Entry 3S1M (X-ray diffraction, 3.13 A resolution); this record covers chains A and I of the 12 polymer chains in the assembly.

Chain A:
Protein: DNA-directed RNA polymerase II subunit RPB1
Organism: Saccharomyces cerevisiae
Notes: EC 2.7.7.6
UniProt: P04050 (RPB1_YEAST); residue numbers follow UniProt; this construct covers 1-1733
Chain sequence (1733 residues; numbered 1 to 1733; the number before each row is that of its first residue):
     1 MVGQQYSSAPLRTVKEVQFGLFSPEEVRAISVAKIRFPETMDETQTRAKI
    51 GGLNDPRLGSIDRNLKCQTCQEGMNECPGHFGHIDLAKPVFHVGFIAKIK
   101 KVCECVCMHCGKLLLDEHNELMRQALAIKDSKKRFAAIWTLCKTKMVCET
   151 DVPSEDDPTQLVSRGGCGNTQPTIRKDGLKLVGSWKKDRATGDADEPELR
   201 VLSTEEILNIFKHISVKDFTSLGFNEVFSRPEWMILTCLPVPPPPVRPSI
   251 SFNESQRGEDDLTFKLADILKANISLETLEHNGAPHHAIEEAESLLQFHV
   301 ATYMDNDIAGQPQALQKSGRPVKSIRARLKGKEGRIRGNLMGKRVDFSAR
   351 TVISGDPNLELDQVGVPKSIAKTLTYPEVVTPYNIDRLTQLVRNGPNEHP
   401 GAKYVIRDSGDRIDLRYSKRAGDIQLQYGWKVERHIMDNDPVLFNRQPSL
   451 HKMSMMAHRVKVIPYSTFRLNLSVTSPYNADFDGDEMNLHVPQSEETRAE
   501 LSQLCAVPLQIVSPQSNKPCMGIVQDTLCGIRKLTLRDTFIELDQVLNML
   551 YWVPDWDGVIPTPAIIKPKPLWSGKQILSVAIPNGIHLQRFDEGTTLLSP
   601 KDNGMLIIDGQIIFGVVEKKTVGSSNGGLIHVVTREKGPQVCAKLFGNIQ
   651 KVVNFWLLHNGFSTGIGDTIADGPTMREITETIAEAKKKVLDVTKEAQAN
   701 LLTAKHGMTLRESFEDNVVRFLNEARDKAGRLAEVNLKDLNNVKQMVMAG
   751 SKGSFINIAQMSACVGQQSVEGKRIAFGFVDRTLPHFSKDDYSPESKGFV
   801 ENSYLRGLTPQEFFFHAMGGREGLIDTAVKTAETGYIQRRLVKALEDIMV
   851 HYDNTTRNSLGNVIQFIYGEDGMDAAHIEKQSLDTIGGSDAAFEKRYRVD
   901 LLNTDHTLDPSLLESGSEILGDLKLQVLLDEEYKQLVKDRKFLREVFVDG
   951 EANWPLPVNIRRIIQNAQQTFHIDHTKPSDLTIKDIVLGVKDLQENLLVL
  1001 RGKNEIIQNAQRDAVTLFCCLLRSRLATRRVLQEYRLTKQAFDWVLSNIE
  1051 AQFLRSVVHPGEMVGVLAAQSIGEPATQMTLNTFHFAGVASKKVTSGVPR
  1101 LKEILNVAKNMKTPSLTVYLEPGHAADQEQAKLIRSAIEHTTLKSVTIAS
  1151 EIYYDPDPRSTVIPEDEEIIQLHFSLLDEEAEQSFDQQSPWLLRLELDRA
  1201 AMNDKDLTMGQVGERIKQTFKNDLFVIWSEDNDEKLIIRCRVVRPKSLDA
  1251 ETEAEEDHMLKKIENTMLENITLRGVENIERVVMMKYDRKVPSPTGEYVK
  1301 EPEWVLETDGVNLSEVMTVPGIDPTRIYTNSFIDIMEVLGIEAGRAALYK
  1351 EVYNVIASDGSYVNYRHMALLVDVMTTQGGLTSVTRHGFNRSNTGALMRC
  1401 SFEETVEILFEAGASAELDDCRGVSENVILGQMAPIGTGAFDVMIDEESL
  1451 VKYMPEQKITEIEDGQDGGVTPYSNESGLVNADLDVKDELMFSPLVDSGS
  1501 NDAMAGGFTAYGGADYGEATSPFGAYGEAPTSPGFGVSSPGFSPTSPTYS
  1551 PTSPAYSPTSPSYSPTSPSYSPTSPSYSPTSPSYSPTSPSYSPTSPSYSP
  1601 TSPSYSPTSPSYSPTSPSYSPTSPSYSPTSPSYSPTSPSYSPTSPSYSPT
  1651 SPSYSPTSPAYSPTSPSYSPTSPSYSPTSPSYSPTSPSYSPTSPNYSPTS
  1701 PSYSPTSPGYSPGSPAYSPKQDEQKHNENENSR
Not modelled in the structure: 1-2, 155-160, 187-198, 1177-1186, 1244-1253, 1446-1733
Swiss-Prot annotation at these positions:
  - region: Pro-248 to Asp-260 (Lid loop), Asn-306 to Lys-323 (Rudder loop), Pro-810 to Glu-822 (Bridging helix)
  - binding site (Zn(2+)): Cys-67, Cys-70, Cys-77, His-80, Cys-107, Cys-110, Cys-148, Cys-167
  - binding site (Mg(2+)): Asp-481, Asp-483, Asp-485
  - modified residue: Thr-1471 (Phosphothreonine)
  - cross-link (Glycyl lysine isopeptide (Lys-Gly)): Lys-695 (interchain with G-Cter in ubiquitin), Lys-1246 (interchain with G-Cter in ubiquitin), Lys-1350 (interchain with G-Cter in ubiquitin)
  - natural variant: Ser-1653 to Pro-1659 (deletion: In strain: A364A)
  - mutagenesis: Lys-1246 (K1246R: Impairs ubiquitination during transcription stress)
Metal / ion sites: Zn2+ site 1: Cys-67, Cys-70, Cys-77, His-80; Zn2+ site 2: Cys-107, Cys-110, Cys-148, Cys-167; Mg2+: Asp-481, Asp-483, Asp-485 (shared with 1 residue of chain R)

Chain I:
Protein: DNA-directed RNA polymerase II subunit RPB9
Organism: Saccharomyces cerevisiae
UniProt: P27999 (RPB9_YEAST); residues 1-122 here = UniProt positions 1-122
Chain sequence (122 residues; row label = number of the first residue in the row):
     1 MTTFRFCRDCNNMLYPREDKENNRLLFECRTCSYVEEAGSPLVYRHELIT
    51 NIGETAGVVQDIGSDPTLPRSDRECPKCHSRENVFFQSQQRRKDTSMVLF
   101 FVCLSCSHIFTSDQKNKRTQFS
Not modelled in the structure: 1, 121-122
Swiss-Prot annotation at these positions:
  - zinc finger: Cys-7 to Cys-32 (C4-type), Ser-71 to Thr-111 (TFIIS-type)
  - binding site (Zn(2+)): Cys-7, Cys-10, Cys-29, Cys-32, Cys-75, Cys-78, Cys-103, Cys-106
  - modified residue: Ser-40 (Phosphoserine)
Metal / ion sites: Zn2+ site 1: Cys-7, Cys-10, Cys-29, Cys-32; Zn2+ site 2: Cys-75, Cys-78, Cys-103, Cys-106

Chain A / chain I interface:
Contacting residue pairs (65; chain A residue first):
  Ala-697(A) / Met-97(I)  hydrophobic
  Gln-698(A) / Met-97(I)
  Gln-698(A) / Val-98(I)
  Gln-698(A) / Leu-99(I)
  Gln-698(A) / Ser-112(I)  hydrogen bond (backbone-side chain)
  Gln-698(A) / Asp-113(I)
  Ala-699(A) / Ser-112(I)
  Ala-699(A) / Asp-113(I)
  Ala-699(A) / Gln-114(I)  hydrogen bond (backbone-backbone)
  Asn-700(A) / Val-98(I)
  Asn-700(A) / Asp-113(I)  hydrogen bond
  Asn-700(A) / Lys-115(I)  hydrogen bond (backbone-side chain)
  Asn-700(A) / Asn-116(I)
  Leu-701(A) / Gln-114(I)
  Leu-701(A) / Lys-115(I)
  Thr-703(A) / Lys-115(I)
  Thr-709(A) / Lys-93(I)
  Thr-709(A) / Asp-94(I)
  Arg-711(A) / Gln-87(I)  hydrogen bond
  Arg-711(A) / Lys-93(I)
  Arg-711(A) / Thr-95(I)  hydrogen bond (side chain-backbone)
  Arg-711(A) / Ser-96(I)  hydrogen bond (side chain-backbone)
  Arg-711(A) / Met-97(I)
  Phe-714(A) / Met-97(I)  hydrophobic
  Asp-781(A) / Arg-91(I)  salt bridge
  Arg-782(A) / Thr-67(I)
  Ser-788(A) / Thr-67(I)
  Ser-788(A) / Pro-69(I)
  Lys-789(A) / Thr-67(I)  hydrogen bond (backbone-backbone)
  Lys-789(A) / Pro-69(I)
  Asp-790(A) / Phe-86(I)
  Asp-790(A) / Gln-87(I)  hydrogen bond (side chain-backbone)
  Asp-790(A) / Arg-91(I)  salt bridge
  Tyr-792(A) / Gln-87(I)  hydrogen bond
  Thr-1147(A) / Leu-48(I)
  Thr-1147(A) / Ile-49(I)
  Ile-1148(A) / Glu-47(I)
  Ile-1148(A) / Leu-48(I)  hydrogen bond (backbone-backbone)
  Ile-1148(A) / Ile-49(I)  hydrogen bond (backbone-backbone)
  Ala-1149(A) / Arg-45(I)
  Ala-1149(A) / Glu-47(I)
  Ser-1150(A) / Arg-45(I)
  Ser-1150(A) / His-46(I)  hydrogen bond (backbone-backbone)
  Glu-1151(A) / Leu-42(I)
  Glu-1151(A) / Tyr-44(I)
  Glu-1151(A) / Arg-45(I)  salt bridge
  Ile-1152(A) / Leu-42(I)
  Ile-1152(A) / Val-43(I)  hydrogen bond (backbone-backbone)
  Ile-1152(A) / Tyr-44(I)  hydrogen bond (backbone-backbone)
  Tyr-1153(A) / Pro-41(I)
  Tyr-1153(A) / Leu-42(I)
  Tyr-1154(A) / Glu-18(I)  hydrogen bond
  Tyr-1154(A) / Asn-23(I)
  Tyr-1154(A) / Arg-24(I)  hydrogen bond (side chain-backbone)
  Tyr-1154(A) / Leu-25(I)
  Tyr-1154(A) / Pro-41(I)  hydrogen bond (backbone-backbone)
  Pro-1156(A) / Asn-23(I)
  Val-1162(A) / Pro-41(I)  hydrophobic
  Pro-1190(A) / Glu-18(I)
  Trp-1191(A) / Leu-25(I)  hydrophobic
  Trp-1191(A) / Val-43(I)  hydrophobic
  Asp-1198(A) / Ile-49(I)
  Lys-1261(A) / Tyr-44(I)
  Glu-1264(A) / His-46(I)  salt bridge
  Leu-1268(A) / Leu-48(I)  hydrophobic
Also at the interface, not in a pair above, chain A (35 interface residues in all): Leu-702, Lys-1144, Glu-1196, Asp-1257
Also at the interface, not in a pair above, chain I (32 interface residues in all): Leu-68, Gln-89

Overview:
The interface between chain A and chain I involves 35 residues on one side and 32 on the other, with 18
hydrogen bonds and 4 salt bridges. Among the polar pairs are Asp-781(A)/Arg-91(I), Asp-790(A)/Arg-91(I) and
Glu-1151(A)/Arg-45(I).
Here chain A is DNA-directed RNA polymerase II subunit RPB1 and chain I is DNA-directed RNA polymerase II
subunit RPB9, both from Saccharomyces cerevisiae. Entry 3S1M (RNA Polymerase II Initiation Complex with a 5-nt
RNA (variant 1)) was determined by X-ray diffraction, deposited together with 3RZD, 3RZO, 3S14, 3S15, 3S16,
3S17 and 5 further entries.
